5U03 - chains A and B of the 4 polymer chains in the assembly; structure by electron microscopy, 6.10 A resolution (low resolution: residue-level contacts below are approximate; hydrogen-bond / salt-bridge calls are withheld).

== Chain A (and B) ==
Molecule: CTP synthase 1
Source organism: Homo sapiens
Notes: EC 6.3.4.2; chain B of this document is another copy of the same molecule, construct and numbering; everything in this record applies to it too
Reference sequence: P17812 (PYRG1_HUMAN); residues 1-591 here = UniProt positions 1-591
Sequence (591 residues; each row starts with the number of its first residue):
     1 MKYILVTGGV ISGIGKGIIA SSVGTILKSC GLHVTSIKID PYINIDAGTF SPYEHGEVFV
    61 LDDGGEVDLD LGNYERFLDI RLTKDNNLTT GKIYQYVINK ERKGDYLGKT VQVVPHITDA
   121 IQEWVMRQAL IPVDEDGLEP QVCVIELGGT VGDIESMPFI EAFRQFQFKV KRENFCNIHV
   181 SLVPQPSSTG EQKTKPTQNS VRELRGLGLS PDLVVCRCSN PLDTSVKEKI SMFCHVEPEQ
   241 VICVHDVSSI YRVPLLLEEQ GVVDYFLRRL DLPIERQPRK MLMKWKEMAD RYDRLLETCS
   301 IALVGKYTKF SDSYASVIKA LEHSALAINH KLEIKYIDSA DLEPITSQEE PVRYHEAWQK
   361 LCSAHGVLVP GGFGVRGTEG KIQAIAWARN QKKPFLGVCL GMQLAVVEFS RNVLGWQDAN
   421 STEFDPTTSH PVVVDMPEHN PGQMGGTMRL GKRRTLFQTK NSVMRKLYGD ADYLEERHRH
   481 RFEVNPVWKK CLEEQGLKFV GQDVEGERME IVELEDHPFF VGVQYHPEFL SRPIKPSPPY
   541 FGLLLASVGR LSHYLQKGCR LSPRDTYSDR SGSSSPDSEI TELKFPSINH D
Unresolved in the structure: 560-591
Curated features (UniProtKB/Swiss-Prot):
  - active site (For GATase activity): Cys399, His526, Glu528
  - modified residue: Lys100 (N6-acetyllysine), Ser562 (Phosphoserine), Ser568 (Phosphoserine), Ser571 (Phosphoserine), Ser573 (Phosphoserine), Ser574 (Phosphoserine), Ser575 (Phosphoserine), Ser578 (Phosphoserine), Ser587 (Phosphoserine)
  - mutagenesis: Glu161 (E161K: Localizes to cystolic filament structures)
Cystine bridges: Cys218-Cys243
Residues lining bound ligands:
  - ATP (adenosine-5'-triphosphate): Ser12, Gly13, Ile14, Gly15, Lys16, Gly17, Ile18, Asp70, Glu146, Arg217, Val244, His245, Asp246, Val247, Ile250, Val253, Asp312
  - UTP (uridine 5'-triphosphate), molecule 1: Ile11, Ser12, Lys38, Asp40, Pro41, Tyr42, Glu146, Gly148, Gly149, Glu155
  - UTP, molecule 2: Gln192, Lys193, Thr194, Lys195, Gln198, Phe233
From the paper describing this entry:
  - mutagenesis - H355A (6-fold): decreased catalytic activity

== Chain A / chain B interface ==
Residue-residue contacts - 14 pairs, chain A then chain B:
  Ile11(A) - Lys193(B)
  Ile11(A) - Lys195(B)
  Ile11(A) - Pro196(B)
  Thr150(A) - Lys195(B)
  Asp153(A) - Lys195(B)
  Ser188(A) - Arg217(B)
  Thr189(A) - Phe310(B)
  Lys193(A) - Ile11(B)
  Lys195(A) - Ile11(B)
  Lys195(A) - Thr150(B)
  Lys195(A) - Asp153(B)
  Pro196(A) - Ile11(B)
  Arg217(A) - Ser188(B)
  Phe310(A) - Thr189(B)
Also at the interface, not in a pair above, chain A (15 interface residues in all): Val10, Ser12, Gly152, Asn199, Arg202
Also at the interface, not in a pair above, chain B (15 interface residues in all): Val10, Ser12, Gly152, Asn199, Arg202

== Overview ==
The chain A/chain B interface involves 15 residues from each chain. Bound to chain A: ATP and UTP. From
UniProt: 3 active-site residues and one mutagenesis site on chain A. From the paper: H355A of chain A reduces
catalytic activity.
Both chains are CTP synthase 1 (Homo sapiens). Entry 5U03 (Cryo-EM structure of the human CTP synthase
filament) was determined by electron microscopy (same publication as 5TKV, 5U05, 5U3C and 5U6R).
